4FF8 - chain A; structure by X-ray diffraction, 2.40 A resolution.

== Chain A ==
Protein: Tyrosine-protein kinase receptor TYRO3
From: Mus musculus
Notes: EC 2.7.10.1; engineered mutation(s): kinase domain (UNP Residues 485-800)
Reference sequence: P55144 (TYRO3_MOUSE); residues 485-800 here = UniProt positions 485-800
Amino-acid sequence (323 residues; each row starts with the number of its first residue):
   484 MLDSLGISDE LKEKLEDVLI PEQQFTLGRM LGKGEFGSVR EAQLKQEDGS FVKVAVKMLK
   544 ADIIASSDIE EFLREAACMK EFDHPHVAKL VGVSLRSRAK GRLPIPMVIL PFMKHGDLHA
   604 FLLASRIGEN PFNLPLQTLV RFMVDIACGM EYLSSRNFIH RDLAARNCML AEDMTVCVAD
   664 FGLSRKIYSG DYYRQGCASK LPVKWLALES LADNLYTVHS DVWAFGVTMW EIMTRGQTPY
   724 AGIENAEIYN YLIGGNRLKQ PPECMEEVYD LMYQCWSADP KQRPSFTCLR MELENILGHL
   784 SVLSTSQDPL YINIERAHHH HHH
Disordered / not traced: 484-562, 575-591, 611-617, 663-685, 749-750, 781-806
Sequence notes: initiating methionine (484); expression tag (801-806)
Residues lining bound ligands: 14S (4-(cyclopentylamino)-2-[(2-methoxybenzyl)amino]-N-[3-(2-oxopyrrolidin-1-yl)propyl]pyrimidine-5-carboxamide): Ala-571, Leu-593, Pro-594, Phe-595, Met-596, Lys-597, His-598, Gly-599, Asp-600, Ala-603, Phe-604, Ala-607, Met-652, Ala-662
Swiss-Prot annotation at these positions:
  - active site: Asp-645 (Proton acceptor)
  - binding site (ATP): Leu-514 to Val-522, Lys-540
  - modified residue (Phosphotyrosine): Tyr-671, Tyr-675, Tyr-676, Tyr-794
From the paper describing this entry:
  - binding site for 14S: Ala-571

== In short ==
Ligands of chain A: compound 14S. UniProt lists active-site residue Asp-645 and 10 ATP-binding residues. The
paper reports a binding site for 14S at Ala-571.
Chain A is Tyrosine-protein kinase receptor TYRO3 (Mus musculus); the structure, Inhibitor bound structure of
the kinase domain of the murine receptor tyrosine kinase TYRO3 (Sky), was determined by X-ray diffraction,
deposited together with 4FEQ.
